Entry 6T6W (X-ray diffraction, 1.80 A resolution); this record covers chains A and B.

Chain A:
Protein: Genome polyprotein
Source organism: Southampton virus (serotype 3)
Notes: EC 3.6.1.15, 3.4.22.66, 2.7.7.48
UniProt: Q04544 (POLG_SOUV3); residues 1-172 here correspond to UniProt positions 1100-1271 (UniProt number = residue number + 1099)
Chain sequence (172 residues; row label = number of the first residue in the row):
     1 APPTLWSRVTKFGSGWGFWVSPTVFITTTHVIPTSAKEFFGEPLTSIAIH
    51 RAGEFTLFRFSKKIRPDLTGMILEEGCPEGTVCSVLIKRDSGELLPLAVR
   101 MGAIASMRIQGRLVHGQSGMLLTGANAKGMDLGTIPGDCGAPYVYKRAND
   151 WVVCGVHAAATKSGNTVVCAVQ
Ligand contacts: JL7 (2-[4-(trifluoromethyl)phenyl]-1,3-thiazole-4-carboxylic acid): His-30, Arg-51, Gly-53, Glu-54, Arg-112, Leu-113, Val-114
Curated features (UniProtKB/Swiss-Prot):
  - active site (For 3CLpro activity): His-30, Glu-54, Cys-139
What the authors report for this chain:
  - binding site for JL7: His-30, Glu-54, Arg-112, Val-114
  - conformationally variable residues (side-chain flip): Arg-112

Chain B:
Protein: Genome polyprotein
Source organism: Southampton virus (serotype 3)
Notes: EC 3.6.1.15, 3.4.22.66, 2.7.7.48
UniProt: Q04544 (POLG_SOUV3); residues 2-173 here correspond to UniProt positions 1101-1272 (UniProt number = residue number + 1099)
Chain sequence (172 residues; each row starts with the number of its first residue; note: 5 numbers in that range are skipped by the numbering (no residue carries them; nothing is unmodelled there); a row labelled like 123A-123E holds insertion residues (123A, then the next letters in order)):
     2 PPTLWSRVTKFGSGWGFWVSPTVFITTTHVIPTSAKEFFGEPLTSIAIHR
    52 AGEFTLFRFSKKIRPDLTGMILEEGCPEGTVCSVLIKRDSGELLPLAVRM
   102 GAIASMRIQGRLVHGQSGMLLT
123A-123E GANAK
   124 G
   130 MDLGTIPGDCGAPYVYKRANDWVVCGVHAAATKSGNTVVCAVQA
Disordered / not traced: 123A-123E
Curated features (UniProtKB/Swiss-Prot):
  - active site (For 3CLpro activity): His-30, Glu-54, Cys-139

Interface between chain A and chain B:
Contacting residue pairs - 36 pairs, chain A then chain B:
  Ala-1(A) / Glu-93(B)  hydrogen bond (backbone-side chain)
  Ala-1(A) / Asp-131(B)  hydrogen bond (backbone-side chain)
  Trp-6(A) / Glu-93(B)  hydrogen bond
  Val-82(A) / Met-130(B)
  Val-82(A) / Leu-132(B)  hydrophobic
  Cys-83(A) / Met-130(B)
  Ser-84(A) / Met-130(B)
  Glu-93(A) / Leu-94(B)
  Leu-94(A) / Gly-92(B)  hydrogen bond (backbone-backbone)
  Leu-94(A) / Glu-93(B)
  Leu-94(A) / Leu-94(B)  hydrogen bond (backbone-backbone)
  Leu-95(A) / Leu-94(B)
  Pro-96(A) / Leu-94(B)
  Pro-96(A) / Asp-131(B)
  Leu-97(A) / Pro-96(B)  hydrophobic
  Ala-98(A) / Leu-132(B)  hydrophobic
  Leu-122(A) / Leu-97(B)
  Leu-122(A) / Ala-98(B)  hydrogen bond (backbone-backbone)
  Leu-122(A) / Thr-123(B)
  Thr-123(A) / Ser-84(B)  hydrogen bond (backbone-side chain)
  Thr-123(A) / Pro-96(B)
  Thr-123(A) / Leu-97(B)
  Thr-123(A) / Ala-98(B)
  Gly-124(A) / Ser-84(B)
  Gly-124(A) / Ala-98(B)
  Ala-125(A) / Val-82(B)
  Asp-131(A) / Thr-4(B)  hydrogen bond
  Asp-131(A) / Leu-5(B)
  Asp-131(A) / Trp-6(B)  hydrogen bond (backbone-side chain)
  Leu-132(A) / Ser-84(B)
  Leu-132(A) / Pro-96(B)  hydrophobic
  Leu-132(A) / Trp-151(B)  hydrophobic
  Val-144(A) / Met-130(B)
  Tyr-145(A) / Met-130(B)  hydrophobic
  Lys-146(A) / Met-130(B)
  Trp-151(A) / Met-130(B)  hydrophobic
Other interface residues (no listed pair), chain A (23 interface residues in all): Gly-92, Arg-100
Other interface residues (no listed pair), chain B (20 interface residues in all): Leu-86, Ser-91, Leu-95, Leu-122

Summary:
23 residues of chain A face 20 of chain B across their interface; the contacts include 9 hydrogen bonds. Among
the polar pairs are Ala-1(A)/Glu-93(B), Ala-1(A)/Asp-131(B) and Trp-6(A)/Glu-93(B). Bound to chain A: compound
JL7. From the paper: a binding site for JL7 at His-30(A), Glu-54(A) and Arg-112(A) among others;
conformational variability at Arg-112(A).
Here chain A is Genome polyprotein and chain B is Genome polyprotein, both from Southampton virus (serotype
3). Entry 6T6W (3C-like protease from Southampton virus complexed with XST00000692b) was determined by X-ray
diffraction together with 6T1Q, 6T2I, 6T2X, 6T3G, 6T49, 6T4E and 14 further entries from the same study.
